Entry 1QNB (X-ray diffraction, 2.23 A resolution); this record covers chains A and C of the 3 polymer chains in the assembly.

Chain A:
Name: Transcription initiation factor tfiid-1
Organism: Arabidopsis thaliana
Reference sequence: P28147 (TF21_ARATH); residues 1-200 here = UniProt positions 1-200
Amino-acid sequence (200 residues; row label = number of the first residue in the row):
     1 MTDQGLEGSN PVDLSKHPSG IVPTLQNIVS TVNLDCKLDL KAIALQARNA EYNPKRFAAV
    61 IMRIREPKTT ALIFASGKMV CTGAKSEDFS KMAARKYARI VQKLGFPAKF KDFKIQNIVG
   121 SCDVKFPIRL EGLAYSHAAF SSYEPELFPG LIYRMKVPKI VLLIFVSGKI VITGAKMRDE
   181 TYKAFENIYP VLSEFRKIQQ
Unresolved in the structure: 1-15, 199-200
UniProt features mapped onto this chain:
  - modified residue: Thr2 (N-acetylthreonine)
From the paper describing this entry:
  - binding site for the 14-nt DNA strand: Leu72
  - specificity-determining residues: Val29, Val119, Leu163 (proposed by the authors, not directly observed)

Chain C:
Molecule: 14-nt DNA strand
Sequence (14 nucleotides; row label = number of the first residue in the row):
   201 GCTATAAATG GGCA

Chain A / chain C interface:
Pairs across the interface (31):
  Val29(A) - DA207(C)  base contact
  Val29(A) - DA208(C)  base contact
  Thr31(A) - DA208(C)  sugar contact
  Phe57(A) - DT209(C)  base contact
  Ala58(A) - DG210(C)  phosphate contact
  Ala58(A) - DG211(C)  sugar contact
  Leu72(A) - DT209(C)  base contact
  Phe74(A) - DT209(C)  base contact
  Phe74(A) - DG210(C)  sugar contact
  Ser76(A) - DG210(C)  hydrogen bond to the phosphate
  Lys78(A) - DT209(C)  phosphate contact
  Lys78(A) - DG210(C)  phosphate contact
  Val80(A) - DA208(C)  base contact
  Val80(A) - DT209(C)  sugar contact
  Gln116(A) - DA207(C)  sugar contact
  Gln116(A) - DA208(C)  sugar contact
  Asn117(A) - DA206(C)  hydrogen bond to the base
  Asn117(A) - DA207(C)  hydrogen bond to the base
  Val119(A) - DA206(C)  base contact
  Leu147(A) - DT203(C)  sugar contact
  Phe148(A) - DT203(C)  base contact
  Phe148(A) - DA204(C)  base contact
  Ile152(A) - DT205(C)  sugar contact
  Arg154(A) - DT205(C)  salt bridge to the phosphate
  Arg154(A) - DA206(C)  salt bridge to the phosphate
  Val161(A) - DA206(C)  sugar contact
  Leu163(A) - DA204(C)  base contact
  Leu163(A) - DT205(C)  base contact
  Thr173(A) - DT205(C)  base contact
  Thr173(A) - DA206(C)  hydrogen bond to the base
  Lys176(A) - DA207(C)  phosphate contact
Interface residues without a listed pair, chain A (21 interface residues in all): Gly174

Summary:
21 residues of chain A and 9 residues of chain C are in contact; the contacts include 4 hydrogen bonds and 2
salt bridges. Polar pairs include Asn117(A)-DA206(C), Asn117(A)-DA207(C) and Thr173(A)-DA206(C). The paper
reports a binding site for the 14-nt DNA strand at Leu72(A); specificity determinants Val29(A), Val119(A) and
Leu163(A).
Chain A is Transcription initiation factor tfiid-1 (Arabidopsis thaliana) and chain C is a 14-nt DNA strand;
the structure, Crystal structure of the T(-25) Adenovirus major late promoter TATA box variant bound to
wild-type TBP ..., was determined by X-ray diffraction together with 1QN3, 1QN4, 1QN5, 1QN6, 1QN7, 1QN8 and 4
further entries from the same study.
